7VAL - chains B and D of the 12 polymer chains in the assembly; structure by electron microscopy, 3.10 A resolution.

# Chain B
Molecule: V-type ATP synthase alpha chain
From: Thermus thermophilus HB8
Notes: EC 7.1.2.2
UniProtKB: Q56403 (VATA_THET8); numbering as in UniProt (aligned over 1-578)
Sequence (578 residues; numbered 1 to 578; the number before each row is that of its first residue):
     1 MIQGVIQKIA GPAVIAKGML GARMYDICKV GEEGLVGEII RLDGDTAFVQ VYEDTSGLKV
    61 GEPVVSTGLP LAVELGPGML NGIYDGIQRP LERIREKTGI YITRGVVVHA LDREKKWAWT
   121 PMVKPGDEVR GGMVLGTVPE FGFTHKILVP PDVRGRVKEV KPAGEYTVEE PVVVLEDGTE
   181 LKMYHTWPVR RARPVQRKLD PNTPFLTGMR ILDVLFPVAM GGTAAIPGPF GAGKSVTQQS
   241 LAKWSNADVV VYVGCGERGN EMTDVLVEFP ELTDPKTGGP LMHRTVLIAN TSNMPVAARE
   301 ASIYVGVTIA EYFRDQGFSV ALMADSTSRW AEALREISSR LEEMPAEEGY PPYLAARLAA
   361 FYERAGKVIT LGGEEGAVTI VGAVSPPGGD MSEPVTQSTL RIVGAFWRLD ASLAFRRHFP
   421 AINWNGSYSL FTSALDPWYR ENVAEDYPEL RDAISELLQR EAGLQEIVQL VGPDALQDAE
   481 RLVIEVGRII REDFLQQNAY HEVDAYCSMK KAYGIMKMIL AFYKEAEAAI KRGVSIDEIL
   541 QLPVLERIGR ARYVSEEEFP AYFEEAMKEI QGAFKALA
Differences from the reference sequence: conflict Ala232 (Ser in Q56403), Ser235 (Thr in Q56403)
Ligand contacts: ATP (adenosine-5'-triphosphate): Pro229, Phe230, Gly231, Ala232, Gly233, Lys234, Ser235, Val236, Phe419, Gln497, Asn498, Ala499, Tyr500
Reported in the primary citation:
  - binding site for ATP: Lys234, Ser235, Val236, Glu257, Tyr500
  - catalytic residues: Glu257, Arg258

# Chain D
Molecule: V-type ATP synthase beta chain
From: Thermus thermophilus HB8
UniProtKB: Q56404 (VATB_THET8); numbering as in UniProt (aligned over 1-478)
Sequence (478 residues; row label = number of the first residue in the row):
     1 MDLLKKEYTG ITYISGPLLF VENAKDLAYG AIVDIKDGTG RVRGGQVIEV SEEYAVIQVF
    61 EETTGLDLAT TSVSLVEDVA RLGVSKEMLG RRFNGIGKPI DGLPPITPEK RLPITGLPLN
   121 PVARRKPEQF IQTGISTIDV MNTLVRGQKL PIFSGSGLPA NEIAAQIARQ ATVRPDLSGE
   181 GEKEEPFAVV FAAMGITQRE LSYFIQEFER TGALSRSVLF LNKADDPTIE RILTPRMALT
   241 VAEYLAFEHD YHVLVILTDM TNYCEALREI GAAREEIPGR RGYPGYMYTD LATIYERAGV
   301 VEGKKGSVTQ IPILSMPDDD RTHPIPDLTG YITEGQIQLS RELHRKGIYP PIDPLPSLSR
   361 LMNNGVGKGK TREDHKQVSD QLYSAYANGV DIRKLVAIIG EDALTENDRR YLQFADAFER
   421 FFINQGQQNR SIEESLQIAW ALLSMLPQGE LKRISKDHIG KYYGQKLEEI WGAPQALD
Disordered / not traced: 1-4, 475-478
Reported in the primary citation:
  - catalytic residues: Arg360
  - binding site for ATP: Arg360

# Interface between chain B and chain D
Contacting residue pairs (76; chain B residue first):
  Gln7(B) with Ser51(D); Glu52(D), hydrogen bond (backbone-backbone)
  Lys8(B) with Glu49(D), salt bridge; Val50(D); Ser51(D)
  Ile9(B) with Tyr29(D), hydrophobic; Glu49(D); Val50(D), hydrogen bond (backbone-backbone)
  Gly11(B) with Tyr29(D), hydrogen bond (backbone-side chain)
  Lys17(B) with Glu52(D), salt bridge
  Thr55(B) with Tyr29(D)
  Ser56(B) with Tyr29(D)
  Gly57(B) with Ala28(D); Tyr29(D), hydrogen bond (backbone-backbone)
  Leu58(B) with Ala28(D); Tyr29(D), hydrogen bond (backbone-backbone)
  Lys59(B) with Asp26(D), hydrogen bond (side chain-backbone); Ala28(D)
  Val60(B) with Val50(D), hydrophobic; Glu52(D)
  Leu91(B) with Asn120(D), hydrogen bond (backbone-side chain); Val122(D), hydrophobic
  Arg95(B) with Asn120(D); Ala123(D); Glu302(D), salt bridge
  Ile100(B) with Leu119(D); Asn120(D), hydrogen bond (backbone-backbone); Val301(D), hydrophobic
  Tyr101(B) with Leu117(D); Pro118(D); Leu119(D), hydrophobic; Phe247(D)
  Ile102(B) with Leu117(D); Pro118(D), hydrogen bond (backbone-backbone)
  Thr103(B) with Leu117(D)
  Phe230(B) with Arg360(D)
  Gly256(B) with Tyr288(D)
  Arg258(B) with Glu296(D); Gly330(D), hydrogen bond (side chain-backbone); Tyr331(D), hydrogen bond (side chain-backbone); Ile332(D); Thr333(D), hydrogen bond (side chain-backbone); Glu334(D); Arg360(D)
  Gly259(B) with Arg124(D); Glu296(D), hydrogen bond (backbone-side chain)
  Asn260(B) with Pro127(D); Gly147(D); Lys149(D), hydrogen bond; Glu334(D)
  Glu261(B) with Arg360(D), salt bridge
  Thr263(B) with Arg124(D); Arg125(D); Lys126(D)
  Asp264(B) with Lys126(D)
  Leu266(B) with Pro121(D)
  Glu268(B) with Lys126(D), salt bridge
  Ser292(B) with Tyr288(D), hydrogen bond; Ala292(D); Glu296(D)
  Asn293(B) with Pro118(D); Ala292(D); Glu296(D)
  Val296(B) with Thr289(D)
  Arg299(B) with Tyr288(D); Thr289(D), hydrogen bond
  Arg329(B) with Tyr288(D); Tyr331(D)
  Glu332(B) with Tyr288(D)
  Arg335(B) with Arg280(D)
  Glu336(B) with Tyr286(D); Thr289(D), hydrogen bond
  Arg340(B) with Tyr286(D)
  Glu348(B) with Arg280(D)
  Pro387(B) with Tyr331(D)
  Phe415(B) with Arg453(D)
Other interface residues (no listed pair), chain B (49 interface residues in all): Ala10, Asp54, Ile83, Ile94, Gly99, Glu257, Thr291, Ser339, Glu342, Gly349
Other interface residues (no listed pair), chain D (46 interface residues in all): Lys25, Ile48, Thr115, Glu243, Ile277, Gly285, Thr293, Asp327, Leu358, Leu361

# In short
49 residues of chain B face 46 of chain D across their interface, with 17 hydrogen bonds and 5 salt bridges.
Polar contacts include Lys8(B)-Glu49(D), Lys17(B)-Glu52(D) and Arg95(B)-Glu302(D). Bound to chain B: ATP. The
paper reports catalytic residues Glu257(B), Arg258(B) and Arg360(D); a binding site for ATP at Lys234(B),
Ser235(B) and Arg360(D) among others.
Chain B is V-type ATP synthase alpha chain and chain D is V-type ATP synthase beta chain, both from Thermus
thermophilus HB8; the structure, V1EG of V/A-ATPase from Thermus thermophilus, high ATP, state1-1, was
determined by electron microscopy, deposited together with 7VAI, 7VAJ, 7VAK, 7VAM, 7VAN, 7VAO and 11 further
entries.
